8Z6S - chains I and C of the 9 polymer chains in the assembly; structure by electron microscopy, 2.84 A resolution.

== Chain I ==
Protein: CYFN1006-1 heavy chain
Source organism: Homo sapiens
Amino-acid sequence (451 residues; each row starts with the number of its first residue; note: 8 numbers in that range are skipped by the numbering (no residue carries them; nothing is unmodelled there)):
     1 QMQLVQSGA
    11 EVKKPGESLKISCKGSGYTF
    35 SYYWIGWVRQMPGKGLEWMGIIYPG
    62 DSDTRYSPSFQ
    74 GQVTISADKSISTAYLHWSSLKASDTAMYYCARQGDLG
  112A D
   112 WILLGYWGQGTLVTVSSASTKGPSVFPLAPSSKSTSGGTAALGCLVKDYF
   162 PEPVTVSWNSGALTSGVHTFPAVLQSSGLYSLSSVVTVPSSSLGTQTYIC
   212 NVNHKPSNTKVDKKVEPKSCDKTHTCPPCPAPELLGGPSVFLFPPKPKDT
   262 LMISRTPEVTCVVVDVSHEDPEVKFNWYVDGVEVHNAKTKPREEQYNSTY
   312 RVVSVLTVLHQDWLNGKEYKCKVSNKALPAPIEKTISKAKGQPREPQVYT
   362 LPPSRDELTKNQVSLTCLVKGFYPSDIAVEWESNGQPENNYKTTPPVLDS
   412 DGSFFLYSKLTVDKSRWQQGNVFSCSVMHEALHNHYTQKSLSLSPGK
Disordered / not traced: 140-143, 147-150, 200-208, 227-458
Disulfides: Cys155-Cys211

== Chain C ==
Protein: Spike glycoprotein, Fibritin, Expression Tag
Source organism: Severe acute respiratory syndrome coronavirus 2
UniProtKB: chimeric construct of P0DTC2, P10104: residues 18-1212 from P0DTC2 (SPIKE_SARS2) positions 14-1208 (UniProt number = residue number - 4); residues 1215-1242 from P10104 positions 458-485 (UniProt number = residue number - 757)
Amino-acid sequence (1299 residues; row label = number of the first residue in the row; numbers below 1 keep their minus sign (Met-6 is residue -6)):
    -6 MPMGSLQPLATLYLLGMLVASVLAQCVNLITRTQSYTNSFTRGVYYPDKV
    44 FRSSVLHSTQDLFLPFFSNVTWFHAIHVSGTNGTKRFDNPALPFNDGVYF
    94 ASTEKSNIIRGWIFGTTLDSKTQSLLIVNNATNVVIKVCEFQFCNDPFLD
   144 VYQKNNKSWMESEFRVYSSANNCTFEYVSQPFLMDLVGKEGNFKNLREFV
   194 FKNIDGYFKIYSKHTPINLERDLPQGFSALEPLVDLPIGINITRFQTLLA
   244 LHRSYLTPVDSSSGWTAGAAAYYVGYLQPRTFLLKYNENGTITDAVDCAL
   294 DPLSETKCTLKSFTVEKGIYQTSNFRVQPTESIVRFPNITNLCPFHEVFN
   344 ATTFASVYAWNRKRISNCVADYSVIYNFAPFFAFKCYGVSPTKLNDLCFT
   394 NVYADSFVIRGNEVSQIAPGQTGNIADYNYKLPDDFTGCVIAWNSNKLDS
   444 KPSGNYNYLYRLFRKSKLKPFERDISTEIYQAGNRPCNGVAGPNCYSPLQ
   494 SYGFRPTYGVGHQPYRVVVLSFELLHAPATVCGPKKSTNLVKNKCVNFNF
   544 NGLTGTGVLTESNKKFLPFQQFGRDIADTTDAVRDPQTLEILDITPCSFG
   594 GVSVITPGTNTSNQVAVLYQGVNCTEVPVAIHADQLTPTWRVYSTGSNVF
   644 QTRAGCLIGAEYVNNSYECDIPIGAGICASYQTQTKSHGSASSKRSSVAS
   694 QSIIAYTMSLGAENSVAYSNNSIAIPTNFTISVTTEILPVSMTKTSVDCT
   744 MYICGDSTECSNLLLQYGSFCTQLKRALTGIAVEQDKNTQEVFAQVKQIY
   794 KTPPIKYFGGFNFSQILPDPSKPSKRSPIEDLLFNKVTLADAGFIKQYGD
   844 CLGDIAARDLICAQKFNGLTVLPPLLTDEMIAQYTSALLAGTITSGWTFG
   894 AGPALQIPFPMQMAYRFNGIGVTQNVLYENQKLIANQFNSAIGKIQDSLS
   944 STPSALGKLQDVVNHNAQALNTLVKQLSSKFGAISSVLNDILSRLDPPEA
   994 EVQIDRLITGRLQSLQTYVTQQLIRAAEIRASANLAATKMSECVLGQSKR
  1044 VDFCGKGYHLMSFPQSAPHGVVFLHVTYVPAQEKNFTTAPAICHDGKAHF
  1094 PREGVFVSNGTHWFVTQRNFYEPQIITTDNTFVSGNCDVVIGIVNNTVYD
  1144 PLQPELDSFKEELDKYFKNHTSPDVDLGDISGINASVVNIQKEIDRLNEV
  1194 AKNLNESLIDLQELGKYEQGSGYIPEAPRDGQAYVRKDGEWVFLSTFLSG
  1244 LEVLFQGPGGWSHPQFEKGGGSGGGSGGSAWSHPQFEKGGSHHHHHHHH
Disordered / not traced: -6 to 17, 147-149, 249-255, 622-639, 678-692, 1167-1292
Construct notes: initiating methionine (-6); expression tag (-5 to 17); variant Ile23 (Thr19 in P0DTC2), Ser28 (Ala27 in P0DTC2), Ala84 (Val83 in P0DTC2), Asp143 (Gly142 in P0DTC2), Gln146 (His in P0DTC2), Glu183 (Gln in P0DTC2), Glu213 (Val in P0DTC2), Val252 (Gly in P0DTC2), His339 (Gly in P0DTC2), Thr346 (Arg in P0DTC2), Ile368 (Leu in P0DTC2), Phe371 (Ser in P0DTC2), Pro373 (Ser in P0DTC2), Phe375 (Ser in P0DTC2), Ala376 (Thr in P0DTC2), Asn405 (Asp in P0DTC2), Ser408 (Arg in P0DTC2), Asn417 (Lys in P0DTC2), Lys440 (Asn in P0DTC2), Pro445 (Val in P0DTC2), Ser446 (Gly in P0DTC2), Lys460 (Asn in P0DTC2), Asn477 (Ser in P0DTC2), Ala484 (Glu in P0DTC2), Pro486 (Phe in P0DTC2), Ser490 (Phe in P0DTC2), Arg498 (Gln in P0DTC2), Tyr501 (Asn in P0DTC2), His505 (Tyr in P0DTC2), Gly614 (Asp in P0DTC2), Tyr655 (His in P0DTC2), Lys679 (Asn in P0DTC2), His681 (Pro in P0DTC2), Lys768 (Asn764 in P0DTC2), Tyr800 (Asp796 in P0DTC2), His958 (Gln954 in P0DTC2), Lys973 (Asn969 in P0DTC2), Pro990 (Lys986 in P0DTC2), Pro991 (Val987 in P0DTC2); conflict Val180 (Glu in P0DTC2), Arg478 (Thr in P0DTC2), Gly682 (Arg in P0DTC2), Ser683 (Arg in P0DTC2), Pro821 (Phe817 in P0DTC2), Pro896 (Ala892 in P0DTC2), Pro903 (Ala899 in P0DTC2), Pro946 (Ala942 in P0DTC2); insertion (685-687, 689); linker (1213-1214)
Disulfides: Cys19-Cys137, Cys132-Cys166, Cys291-Cys301, Cys336-Cys361, Cys379-Cys432, Cys391-Cys525, Cys480-Cys488, Cys538-Cys590, Cys617-Cys649, Cys662-Cys671, Cys742-Cys764, Cys747-Cys753, Cys1036-Cys1047, Cys1086-Cys1130
UniProt features mapped onto this chain:
  - region: Ser820 to Tyr841 (Fusion peptide 1), Lys839 to Phe859 (Fusion peptide 2), Asp1167 to Glu1206 (Heptad repeat 2)
  - site: Arg819, Ser820 (Cleavage)
  - glycosylation (N-linked (GlcNAc...) asparagine): Asn21 (complex), Asn126 (hybrid), Asn713 (high mannose), Asn721 (hybrid), Asn805 (hybrid), Asn1078 (hybrid), Asn1102 (complex), Asn1138 (complex), Asn1162 (complex), Asn1177 (complex), Asn1198 (complex)

== Chain I / chain C interface ==
Residue-residue contacts - 20 pairs, chain I then chain C:
  Tyr36(I) - Pro445(C)  hydrophobic
  Tyr36(I) - Pro499(C)  hydrophobic
  Tyr36(I) - Thr500(C)
  Tyr37(I) - Pro445(C)
  Trp38(I) - Lys440(C)  hydrogen bond (side chain-backbone)
  Trp38(I) - Leu441(C)  hydrophobic
  Tyr57(I) - Lys440(C)
  Asp62(I) - Lys440(C)  salt bridge
  Asp64(I) - Lys440(C)  salt bridge
  Arg66(I) - Leu441(C)
  Gln107(I) - Lys444(C)
  Asp109(I) - Pro445(C)
  Asp109(I) - Ser446(C)  hydrogen bond
  Gly111(I) - Lys444(C)
  Trp112(I) - Thr345(C)
  Trp112(I) - Leu441(C)
  Trp112(I) - Arg509(C)
  Asp112A(I) - Thr345(C)
  Asp112A(I) - Thr346(C)  hydrogen bond
  Ile113(I) - Thr345(C)
Interface residues without a listed pair, chain C (11 interface residues in all): Ser443

== Summary ==
The interface between chain I and chain C involves 13 residues on one side and 11 on the other; the contacts
include 3 hydrogen bonds and 2 salt bridges. Among the polar pairs are Asp62(I)-Lys440(C), Asp64(I)-Lys440(C)
and Trp38(I)-Lys440(C).
Here chain I is CYFN1006-1 heavy chain (Homo sapiens) and chain C is Spike glycoprotein, Fibritin, Expression
Tag (Severe acute respiratory syndrome coronavirus 2). Entry 8Z6S (Structure of XBB.1.16 S trimer with 2
down-RBDs complex with antibody CYFN1006-1) was determined by electron microscopy.
